Entry 1P7C (X-ray diffraction, 2.10 A resolution); this record covers chains A and B.

# Chain A (and B)
Name: Thymidine kinase
Source organism: Herpes simplex virus (type 1 / strain 17)
Notes: EC 2.7.1.21; chain B of this document is another copy of the same molecule, construct and numbering; everything in this record applies to it too
Reference sequence: P03176 (KITH_HHV11); numbering as in UniProt (aligned over 34-376)
Chain sequence (343 residues; row label = number of the first residue in the row):
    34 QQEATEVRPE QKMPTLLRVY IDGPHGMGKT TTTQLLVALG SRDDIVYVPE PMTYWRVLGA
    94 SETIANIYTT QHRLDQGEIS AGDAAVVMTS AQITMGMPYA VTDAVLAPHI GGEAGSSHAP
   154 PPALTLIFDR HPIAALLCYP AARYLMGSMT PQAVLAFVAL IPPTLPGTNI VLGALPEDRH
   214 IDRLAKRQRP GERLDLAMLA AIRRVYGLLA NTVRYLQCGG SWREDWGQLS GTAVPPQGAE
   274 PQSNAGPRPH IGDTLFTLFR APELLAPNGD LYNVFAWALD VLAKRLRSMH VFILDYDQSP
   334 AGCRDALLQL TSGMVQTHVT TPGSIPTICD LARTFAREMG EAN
Not modelled in the structure: 34-44, 73-76, 85-88, 149-152, 265-278, 372-376 (chain B: 34-45, 265-277)
Ligand contacts: T5A (P1-(5'-adenosyl)P5-(5'-thymidyl)pentaphosphate): P57, H58, G59, M60, G61, K62, T63, T64, E83, I97, I100, Y101, Q125, M128, Y132, R163, A167, A168, Y172, R212, R216, K219, R220, R222, E225, Y329, Q331, S332, P333, C336
What the authors report for this chain:
  - binding site for thymidine: E83
  - binding site for T5A: R163, R220, R222
  - specificity-determining residues: M128 (proposed by the authors, not directly observed)
  - mutagenesis - I100A/M128F (a factor of 2): increased catalytic activity on GCV

# How chain A and chain B interact
Contacting residue pairs - 57 pairs, chain A then chain B:
  L91(A) with V307(B), hydrophobic; F308(B), hydrophobic
  V119(A) with V119(B); S123(B)
  S123(A) with V119(B), hydrogen bond (side chain-backbone); T122(B); S123(B)
  I126(A) with I126(B), hydrophobic; A189(B), hydrophobic; L193(B), hydrophobic
  M130(A) with Q185(B); L188(B); A189(B); F308(B), hydrophobic; A311(B), hydrophobic
  A133(A) with L193(B), hydrophobic
  V134(A) with V307(B); W310(B); A311(B)
  A137(A) with V314(B), hydrophobic; K317(B), hydrogen bond (backbone-side chain)
  V138(A) with W310(B), hydrophobic; K317(B)
  P141(A) with K317(B)
  Q185(A) with Y87(B); L91(B), hydrogen bond (side chain-backbone); G92(B), hydrogen bond (side chain-backbone)
  A189(A) with I126(B), hydrophobic; M130(B), hydrophobic
  A192(A) with V134(B), hydrophobic
  L193(A) with A133(B), hydrophobic; L193(B)
  Y305(A) with L91(B); E371(B)
  N306(A) with T367(B); R370(B); E371(B), hydrogen bond (backbone-side chain)
  V307(A) with Y87(B), hydrophobic; M130(B), hydrophobic; E371(B), hydrogen bond (backbone-side chain); M372(B), hydrophobic
  F308(A) with Y87(B), hydrophobic; L91(B); M130(B), hydrophobic
  W310(A) with V138(B); L364(B), hydrophobic; T367(B); F368(B)
  A311(A) with V134(B)
  V314(A) with A137(B), hydrophobic; V138(B), hydrophobic
  L364(A) with W310(B)
  T367(A) with N306(B)
  F368(A) with W310(B), hydrophobic
  E371(A) with Y305(B); N306(B), hydrogen bond (side chain-backbone); V307(B)
Other interface residues (no listed pair), chain A (34 interface residues in all): T122, P131, T135, L169, L188, F190, P196, E296, R318
Other interface residues (no listed pair), chain B (38 interface residues in all): A118, V120, P131, L169, A192, P196, E296, R318

# Summary
34 residues of chain A and 38 residues of chain B are in contact, with 7 hydrogen bonds. Among the polar pairs
are S123(A)-V119(B), A137(A)-K317(B) and Q185(A)-L91(B). Ligands of chain A: compound T5A. From the paper: a
binding site for T5A at R163(A), R220(A) and R222(A); I100A/M128F of chain A increase catalytic activity on
GCV.
Both chains are Thymidine kinase (Herpes simplex virus (type 1 / strain 17)). Entry 1P7C (Crystal Structure of
HSV1-TK complexed with TP5A) was determined by X-ray diffraction, deposited together with 1P6X, 1P72, 1P73 and
1P75.
